Entry 7DA2 (X-ray diffraction, 2.79 A resolution); this record covers chains A and C of the 5 polymer chains in the assembly.

Chain A (and C):
Name: Centromere protein S
Organism: Gallus gallus
Notes: chain C of this document is another copy of the same molecule, construct and numbering; everything in this record applies to it too
UniProtKB: E1BSW7 (CENPS_CHICK); residues 5-109 here correspond to UniProt positions 2-106 (UniProt number = residue number - 3)
Sequence (107 residues; numbered 3 to 109; the number before each row is that of its first residue):
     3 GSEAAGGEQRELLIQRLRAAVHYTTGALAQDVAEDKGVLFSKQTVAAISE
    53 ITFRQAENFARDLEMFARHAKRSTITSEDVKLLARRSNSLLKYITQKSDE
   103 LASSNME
Unresolved in the structure: 3-6, 103-109 (chain C: 3-11, 104-109)
Sequence notes: expression tag (3-4); engineered mutation Ala29 (Cys26 in E1BSW7), Ala31 (Cys28 in E1BSW7), Ala58 (Cys55 in E1BSW7)

Interface between chain A and chain C:
Residue-residue contacts (31; chain A residue first):
  Asn60(A) - Arg88(C)
  Arg63(A) - Arg87(C)
  Arg63(A) - Arg88(C)  hydrogen bond (side chain-backbone)
  Arg63(A) - Asn90(C)
  Asp64(A) - Arg87(C)  salt bridge
  Asp64(A) - Arg88(C)  salt bridge
  Met67(A) - Leu84(C)  hydrophobic
  Met67(A) - Arg87(C)
  Phe68(A) - Phe68(C)  hydrophobic
  Phe68(A) - His71(C)  hydrogen bond (backbone-side chain)
  Phe68(A) - Leu84(C)  hydrophobic
  Phe68(A) - Arg87(C)
  His71(A) - Phe68(C)
  His71(A) - Ala72(C)
  His71(A) - Arg74(C)  hydrogen bond
  His71(A) - Glu80(C)  salt bridge
  His71(A) - Asp81(C)  salt bridge
  His71(A) - Leu84(C)
  Lys73(A) - Glu80(C)  salt bridge
  Arg74(A) - His71(C)
  Glu80(A) - His71(C)
  Glu80(A) - Lys73(C)  salt bridge
  Asp81(A) - His71(C)  salt bridge
  Leu84(A) - Met67(C)
  Leu84(A) - Phe68(C)  hydrophobic
  Leu84(A) - His71(C)
  Arg87(A) - Asp64(C)  salt bridge
  Arg87(A) - Met67(C)
  Arg87(A) - Phe68(C)
  Arg88(A) - Asp64(C)  salt bridge
  Arg88(A) - Arg87(C)
Interface residues without a listed pair, chain A (16 interface residues in all): Gln57, Phe61, Ala72
Interface residues without a listed pair, chain C (14 interface residues in all): Ser89

In short:
Chain A and chain C form an interface of 16 and 14 residues respectively, with 3 hydrogen bonds and 9 salt
bridges. Polar contacts include Asp64(A)-Arg87(C), Asp64(A)-Arg88(C) and His71(A)-Glu80(C).
Both chains are Centromere protein S (Gallus gallus). Entry 7DA2 (The crystal structure of the chicken
FANCM-MHF complex) was determined by X-ray diffraction together with 7DA0 and 7DA1 from the same study.
